PDB entry 1H2A | X-ray diffraction, 1.80 A resolution | chains S and L

[Chain S]
Name: Hydrogenase
Organism: Desulfovibrio vulgaris str. 'Miyazaki F'
Notes: EC 1.18.99.1
UniProtKB: P21853 (PHNS_DESVM); residues -49 to 267 here correspond to UniProt positions 1-317 (UniProt number = residue number + 50)
Sequence (317 residues; each row starts with the number of its first residue; numbers below 1 keep their minus sign (Met-49 is residue -49)):
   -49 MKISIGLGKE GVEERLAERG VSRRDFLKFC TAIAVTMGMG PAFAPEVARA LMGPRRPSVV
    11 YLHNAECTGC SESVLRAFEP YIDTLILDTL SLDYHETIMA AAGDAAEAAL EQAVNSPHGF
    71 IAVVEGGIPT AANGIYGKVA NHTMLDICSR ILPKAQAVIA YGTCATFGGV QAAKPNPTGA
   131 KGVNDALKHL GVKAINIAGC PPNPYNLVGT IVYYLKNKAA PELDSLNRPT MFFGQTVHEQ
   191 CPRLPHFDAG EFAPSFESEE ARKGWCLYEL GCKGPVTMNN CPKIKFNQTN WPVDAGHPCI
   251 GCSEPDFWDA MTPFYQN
Not modelled in the structure: -49 to 0
Bound ions: 4Fe-4S cluster Fe site 1: Cys17, Cys20, Cys114, Cys150; 4Fe-4S cluster Fe site 2: His188, Cys191, Cys216, Cys222; 3Fe-4S cluster Fe: Cys231, Cys249, Cys252
Small-molecule neighbours:
  - 3Fe-4S cluster (F3S): Thr227, Asn229, Cys231, Phe236, Trp241, Pro242, Cys249, Ile250, Gly251, Cys252, Ser253
  - 4Fe-4S cluster (SF4), molecule 1: Glu16, Cys17, Thr18, Gly19, Cys20, Glu75, Gly112, Thr113, Cys114, Val120, Gly149, Cys150, Pro151
  - 4Fe-4S cluster (SF4), molecule 2: Val187, His188, Cys191, Arg193, Leu194, Phe197, Cys216, Leu217, Tyr218, Cys222, Gly224, Pro225, Val243
What the authors report for this chain:
  - 4Fe-4S cluster coordination: His188

[Chain L]
Name: Hydrogenase
Organism: Desulfovibrio vulgaris str. 'Miyazaki F'
Notes: EC 1.18.99.1
UniProtKB: P21852 (PHNL_DESVM); numbering as in UniProt (aligned over 1-567)
Sequence (567 residues; row label = number of the first residue in the row):
     1 MSGCRAQNAP GGIPVTPKSS YSGPIVVDPV TRIEGHLRIE VEVENGKVKN AYSSSTLFRG
    61 LEIILKGRDP RDAQHFTQRT CGVCTYTHAL ASTRCVDNAV GVHIPKNATY IRNLVLGAQY
   121 LHDHIVHFYH LHALDFVDVT AALKADPAKA AKVASSISPR KTTAADLKAV QDKLKTFVET
   181 GQLGPFTNAY FLGGHPAYYL DPETNLIATA HYLEALRLQV KAARAMAVFG AKNPHTQFTV
   241 VGGVTCYDAL TPQRIAEFEA LWKETKAFVD EVYIPDLLVV AAAYKDWTQY GGTDNFITFG
   301 EFPKDEYDLN SRFFKPGVVF KRDFKNIKPF DKMQIEEHVR HSWYEGAEAR HPWKGQTQPK
   361 YTDLHGDDRY SWMKAPRYMG EPMETGPLAQ VLIAYSQGHP KVKAVTDAVL AKLGVGPEAL
   421 FSTLGRTAAR GIETAVIAEY VGVMLQEYKD NIAKGDNVIC APWEMPKQAE GVGFVNAPRG
   481 GLSHWIRIED GKIGNFQLVV PSTWTLGPRC DKNNVSPVEA SLIGTPVADA KRPVEILRTV
   541 HSFDPCIACG VHVIDGHTNE VHKFRIL
Not modelled in the structure: 1-18, 553-567
Bound ions: Mg2+: Glu62, Leu498, His552; ni-fe active center Ni: Cys81, Cys84, Cys546, Cys549
Small-molecule neighbours: ni-fe active center (NFE): Cys81, Cys84, Thr87, His88, Ala477, Pro478, Arg479, Leu482, Val500, Pro501, Ser502, Cys546, Cys549
Curated features (UniProtKB/Swiss-Prot):
  - binding site (Mg(2+)): Glu62, Leu498, His552
  - binding site (Ni(2+)): Cys81, Cys84, Cys546, Cys549
  - binding site (Fe cation): Cys84, Cys549
What the authors report for this chain:
  - ni-fe active center coordination: Cys81, Cys84, Cys546, Cys549
  - binding site for ni-fe active center: Arg479, Ser502
  - Mg2+ coordination: Glu62, Leu498, His552
  - Mg2+ coordination through a water molecule: Glu337
  - contacts within the chain: Cys549-His552 (hydrogen bond)

[Chain S / chain L interface]
Pairs across the interface (150; chain S residue first):
  Leu1(S) with Gln182(L); Thr187(L)
  Met2(S) with Gln182(L)
  Gly3(S) with Gln182(L)
  Pro4(S) with Gln182(L)
  Arg6(S) with Phe177(L); Thr180(L), hydrogen bond; Gln182(L), hydrogen bond (backbone-side chain)
  His13(S) with His36(L), hydrogen bond (backbone-side chain)
  Asn14(S) with His36(L)
  Glu16(S) with His36(L), salt bridge; Arg59(L); Ala548(L)
  Cys17(S) with Glu34(L); Arg59(L); Arg79(L); Thr80(L); Cys81(L), hydrophobic; Gly82(L), hydrogen bond (backbone-backbone); His235(L)
  Thr18(S) with Glu34(L), hydrogen bond
  Gly19(S) with Gly82(L); Pro234(L)
  Glu22(S) with Gly82(L); Val83(L); His122(L), salt bridge; Pro234(L)
  Ser23(S) with Pro234(L)
  Leu25(S) with Gln219(L), hydrogen bond (backbone-side chain)
  Arg26(S) with His122(L), hydrogen bond; Gln219(L), hydrogen bond; Ala223(L); Asn233(L)
  Phe28(S) with Arg224(L)
  Tyr31(S) with Arg217(L)
  Ile32(S) with Leu216(L), hydrophobic
  Asp33(S) with Arg217(L), salt bridge
  Thr34(S) with Arg217(L), hydrogen bond
  Leu37(S) with Phe177(L), hydrophobic
  Asp38(S) with Lys173(L), salt bridge
  Ser41(S) with Gln182(L), hydrogen bond
  Leu42(S) with Gly184(L); Pro185(L)
  Asp43(S) with Gly184(L)
  Glu46(S) with Pro29(L); Thr31(L); Arg32(L), hydrogen bond (backbone-backbone)
  Thr47(S) with Arg32(L); Leu131(L)
  Ile48(S) with Arg32(L)
  Met49(S) with Thr31(L); Arg32(L), hydrogen bond (backbone-side chain); Pro185(L)
  Ala50(S) with Arg32(L), hydrogen bond (backbone-side chain); Leu134(L), hydrophobic; Pro185(L), hydrogen bond (backbone-backbone); Ala189(L), hydrophobic
  Ala51(S) with Thr31(L), hydrogen bond (backbone-side chain); Asn188(L)
  Ala52(S) with Pro29(L); Thr31(L); Tyr190(L), hydrogen bond (backbone-side chain)
  Gly53(S) with Asp28(L); Pro29(L), hydrogen bond (backbone-backbone)
  Ala55(S) with Asn188(L), hydrogen bond (backbone-side chain)
  Ala58(S) with Asn188(L)
  Ala59(S) with Asn188(L)
  Ile85(S) with Tyr361(L), hydrophobic
  Tyr86(S) with Leu57(L); Phe58(L), hydrogen bond (backbone-backbone); Trp372(L), hydrophobic
  Gly87(S) with Thr56(L)
  Lys88(S) with Thr56(L), hydrogen bond (backbone-side chain); Tyr361(L), hydrogen bond; Asp363(L), salt bridge
  Val89(S) with Asp28(L); His36(L)
  Ala90(S) with Asp28(L), hydrogen bond (backbone-side chain)
  Asn91(S) with Asp28(L); Arg38(L); Leu364(L)
  Met94(S) with His36(L); Leu57(L), hydrophobic
  Val120(S) with Leu61(L), hydrophobic; Ile64(L)
  Gln121(S) with Arg59(L); Ile64(L)
  Ala123(S) with Ile64(L); Arg68(L)
  Lys124(S) with Ile64(L); Arg68(L), hydrogen bond (backbone-side chain)
  Pro125(S) with Ile63(L), hydrophobic; Ile64(L)
  Pro127(S) with Arg59(L)
  Thr128(S) with Phe58(L)
  Cys150(S) with Arg79(L), hydrogen bond (backbone-side chain); His235(L)
  Pro151(S) with Pro234(L); His235(L)
  Phe206(S) with Val240(L), hydrophobic; Thr245(L); Tyr247(L), hydrogen bond (backbone-side chain)
  Glu207(S) with Tyr247(L); Cys460(L)
  Ala211(S) with Tyr247(L), hydrophobic
  Arg212(S) with Tyr247(L); Asn457(L), hydrogen bond (side chain-backbone)
  Phe236(S) with Lys232(L)
  Asn237(S) with Arg224(L), hydrogen bond (backbone-side chain); Ala227(L); Lys232(L); Asn233(L)
  Gln238(S) with Arg224(L)
  Thr239(S) with Arg224(L); Ala227(L); Arg254(L), hydrogen bond; Glu257(L), hydrogen bond
  Asn240(S) with Ala227(L), hydrogen bond (side chain-backbone); Val228(L), hydrogen bond (side chain-backbone); Gly230(L), hydrogen bond (side chain-backbone); Ala231(L)
  Trp241(S) with Ala231(L), hydrogen bond (backbone-backbone)
  Pro242(S) with Ala231(L); Lys232(L); Gln237(L)
  Ala245(S) with Ala231(L), hydrophobic; Thr245(L), hydrogen bond (backbone-side chain); Cys246(L), hydrogen bond (backbone-backbone)
  Gly246(S) with Thr245(L)
  His247(S) with His75(L), hydrogen bond; Gln237(L); Thr239(L); Thr245(L)
  Pro248(S) with Gln237(L), hydrogen bond (backbone-side chain)
  Ile250(S) with His75(L)
  Trp258(S) with Arg68(L), hydrogen bond (backbone-side chain); His75(L); Phe76(L), hydrophobic; Arg79(L)
  Asp259(S) with Arg68(L), salt bridge
  Thr262(S) with Arg68(L); Asp72(L), hydrogen bond
  Pro263(S) with Asp72(L)
  Phe264(S) with Asp72(L), hydrogen bond (backbone-side chain); His75(L); Phe76(L), hydrophobic
  Tyr265(S) with Arg71(L); Gln74(L), hydrogen bond; His75(L); Val240(L)
Also at the interface, not in a pair above, chain S (86 interface residues in all): Arg5, Ala15, Ala27, Ile36, Tyr44, Ala56, Glu57, Gln62, Ser208, Cys249, Gln266
Also at the interface, not in a pair above, chain L (81 interface residues in all): Val27, Ile33, Gly35, Gly60, Asp69, His130, Gly181, Leu183, Phe186, Val220, Phe229, Pro359, Val458, Pro462, Leu537

[Overview]
86 residues of chain S and 81 residues of chain L are in contact, with 41 hydrogen bonds and 6 salt bridges.
Polar contacts include Glu16(S)-His36(L), Glu22(S)-His122(L) and Asp33(S)-Arg217(L). The paper reports a
binding site for ni-fe active center at Arg479(L) and Ser502(L); ni-fe active center coordination by Cys81(L),
Cys84(L) and Cys546(L) among others.
Here chain S is Hydrogenase and chain L is Hydrogenase, both from Desulfovibrio vulgaris str. 'Miyazaki F'.
Entry 1H2A (Single crystals of hydrogenase from desulfovibrio vulgaris) was determined by X-ray diffraction.
